Entry 6S98 (X-ray diffraction, 1.55 A resolution); this record covers chains A and B.

# Chain A (and B)
Protein: Ubiquitin-conjugating enzyme E2 S
Source organism: Homo sapiens
Notes: EC 2.3.2.23; chain B of this document is another copy of the same molecule, construct and numbering; everything in this record applies to it too
Reference sequence: Q16763 (UBE2S_HUMAN); numbering as in UniProt (aligned over 1-156)
Sequence (156 residues; row label = number of the first residue in the row):
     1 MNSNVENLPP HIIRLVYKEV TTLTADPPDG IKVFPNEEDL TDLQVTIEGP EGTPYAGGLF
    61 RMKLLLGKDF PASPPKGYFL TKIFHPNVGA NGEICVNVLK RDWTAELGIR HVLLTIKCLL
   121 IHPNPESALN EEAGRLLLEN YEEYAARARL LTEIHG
Disordered / not traced: 1-8 (chain B: 1-5)
Modified residues: Cys-95 (cysteinesulfonic acid; OCS)
Bound ions: Na+ site 1 near Val-98 (its only coordinating residue here); Na+ site 2 near Ile-121 (its only coordinating residue here); Na+ site 3: Pro-123, Asn-124 (shared with Pro-123(B), Asn-124(B) of chain B)
UniProt features mapped onto this chain:
  - active site: Cys-95 (Glycyl thioester intermediate)
  - modified residue: Met-1 (N-acetylmethionine)
  - mutagenesis: Cys-95 (C95S: Loss of function), Lys-117 (K117A: Reduced ubiquitination activity)
Reported in the primary citation:
  - self-association interface (contacts with another copy of this molecule); pairs are residue here / residue on that copy: Cys-118/Cys-118 (disulfide), Glu-51, Arg-101, Asp-102, Leu-107, His-111, Leu-114, Ile-121, His-122, Asn-124, Tyr-141
  - mutagenesis - I121A, Y141A: unchanged binding to Ubiquitin-conjugating enzyme E2 S (chain A)
  - catalytic residues: Cys-95 (citing earlier work)
  - mutagenesis - L107A, H111A: unchanged binding to ubiquitin
  - mutagenesis - L114A, L114E: decreased binding to ubiquitin
  - mutagenesis - L107A, H111A, L114E: unchanged catalytic activity on APC/C
  - mutagenesis - L107A, H111A, L114E: decreased stability
  - mutagenesis - L107A, L114E: decreased catalytic activity on auto-ubiquitination
  - mutagenesis - H111A: decreased expression
  - mutagenesis - H111A: unchanged signaling in response to APC/C

# How chain A and chain B interact
Inter-chain disulfides: Cys-118(A)/Cys-118(B)
Residue-residue contacts (45; chain A residue first):
  Pro-28(A) with Asp-29(B)
  Asp-29(A) with Asp-29(B)
  Glu-51(A) with Leu-107(B); His-111(B), hydrogen bond (backbone-side chain)
  Gly-52(A) with Arg-101(B); Asp-102(B); Leu-107(B); His-111(B)
  Thr-53(A) with Asp-102(B)
  Pro-54(A) with Asp-102(B)
  Val-98(A) with His-122(B)
  Arg-101(A) with Gly-52(B); Leu-137(B); Tyr-141(B)
  Asp-102(A) with Gly-52(B); Thr-53(B); Pro-54(B); Tyr-141(B), hydrogen bond; Ala-145(B)
  Leu-107(A) with Glu-51(B); Gly-52(B)
  His-111(A) with Glu-51(B), hydrogen bond (side chain-backbone); Gly-52(B)
  Leu-114(A) with Lys-117(B); Ile-121(B), hydrophobic
  Thr-115(A) with His-122(B), hydrogen bond (backbone-side chain)
  Lys-117(A) with Leu-114(B)
  Cys-118(A) with Cys-118(B), disulfide; Ile-121(B), hydrophobic; His-122(B)
  Leu-119(A) with His-122(B)
  Ile-121(A) with Leu-114(B), hydrophobic; Cys-118(B), hydrophobic
  His-122(A) with Thr-115(B), hydrogen bond (side chain-backbone); Cys-118(B); Leu-119(B); His-122(B); Asn-124(B), hydrogen bond
  Pro-123(A) with Asn-124(B)
  Asn-124(A) with His-122(B), hydrogen bond; Pro-123(B)
  Glu-126(A) with Leu-138(B)
  Leu-137(A) with Arg-101(B)
  Leu-138(A) with Glu-126(B)
  Tyr-141(A) with Asp-102(B), hydrogen bond
Other interface residues (no listed pair), chain A (27 interface residues in all): Pro-125, Ala-145, Arg-149
Other interface residues (no listed pair), chain B (26 interface residues in all): Pro-28, Val-98, Pro-125
Interface features reported in the paper:
  - hot spots on chain A (mutagenesis) - R101A, D102A, H122A, N124A: decreased binding to another copy of this molecule

# Overview
The interface between chain A and chain B involves 27 residues on one side and 26 on the other; the contacts
include 1 disulfide bond and 8 hydrogen bonds. Among the polar pairs are Glu-51(A)/His-111(B),
Asp-102(A)/Tyr-141(B) and Thr-115(A)/His-122(B). From the paper: the catalytic residue Cys-95(A); R101A, D102A
and H122A of chain A, among others, reduce binding to another copy of this molecule; 10 substitutions were
tested in all.
Both chains are Ubiquitin-conjugating enzyme E2 S (Homo sapiens). Entry 6S98 (Crystal structure of the
catalytic domain of UBE2S WT) was determined by X-ray diffraction (same publication as 6S96).
